2F1J - chain A; structure by X-ray diffraction, 2.30 A resolution.

== Chain A ==
Protein: DNA repair and recombination protein radA
Source organism: Methanococcus voltae
Reference sequence: O73948 (RADA_METVO); residue numbers follow UniProt; this construct covers 1-322
Chain sequence (322 residues; each row starts with the number of its first residue):
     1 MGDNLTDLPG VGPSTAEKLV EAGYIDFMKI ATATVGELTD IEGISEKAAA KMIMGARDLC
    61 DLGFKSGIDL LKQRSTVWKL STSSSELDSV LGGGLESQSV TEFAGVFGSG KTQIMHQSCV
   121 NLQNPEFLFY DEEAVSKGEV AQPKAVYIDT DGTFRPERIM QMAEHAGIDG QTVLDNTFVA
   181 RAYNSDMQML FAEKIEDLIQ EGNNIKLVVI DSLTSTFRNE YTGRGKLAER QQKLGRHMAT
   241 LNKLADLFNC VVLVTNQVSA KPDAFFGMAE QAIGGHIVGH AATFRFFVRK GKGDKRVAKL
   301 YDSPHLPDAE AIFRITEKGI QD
Not modelled in the structure: 1-4, 260-278
Differences from the reference sequence: engineered mutation Gly2 (Ser in O73948), Asp151 (Glu in O73948)
Bound ions: Mg2+ site 1: Gln98, Asp246; Mg2+ site 2: Thr112 (together with ADP)
Small-molecule neighbours: ADP (adenosine-5'-diphosphate): Val106, Phe107, Gly108, Ser109, Gly110, Lys111, Thr112, Gln113, Arg158, Gln161, Gln257, Arg296, Ile315, Thr316, Glu317
UniProt features mapped onto this chain:
  - binding site (ATP): Gly105 to Thr112

== Overview ==
Chain A binds ADP. Gln98 and Asp246 coordinate Mg2+ site 1. Curated annotation (UniProt) lists 8 ATP-binding
residues.
Chain A is DNA repair and recombination protein radA (Methanococcus voltae); the structure, Recombinase in
Complex with ADP, was determined by X-ray diffraction (same publication as 2F1H and 2F1I).
